PDB entry 5A57 | X-ray diffraction, 1.46 A resolution | chain A

# Chain A
Protein: Endo-alpha-N-acetylgalactosaminidase
Organism: Streptococcus pneumoniae
UniProtKB: Q2MGH6 (GH101_STRPN); residues 317-1426 here = UniProt positions 317-1426
Amino-acid sequence (1117 residues; each row starts with the number of its first residue):
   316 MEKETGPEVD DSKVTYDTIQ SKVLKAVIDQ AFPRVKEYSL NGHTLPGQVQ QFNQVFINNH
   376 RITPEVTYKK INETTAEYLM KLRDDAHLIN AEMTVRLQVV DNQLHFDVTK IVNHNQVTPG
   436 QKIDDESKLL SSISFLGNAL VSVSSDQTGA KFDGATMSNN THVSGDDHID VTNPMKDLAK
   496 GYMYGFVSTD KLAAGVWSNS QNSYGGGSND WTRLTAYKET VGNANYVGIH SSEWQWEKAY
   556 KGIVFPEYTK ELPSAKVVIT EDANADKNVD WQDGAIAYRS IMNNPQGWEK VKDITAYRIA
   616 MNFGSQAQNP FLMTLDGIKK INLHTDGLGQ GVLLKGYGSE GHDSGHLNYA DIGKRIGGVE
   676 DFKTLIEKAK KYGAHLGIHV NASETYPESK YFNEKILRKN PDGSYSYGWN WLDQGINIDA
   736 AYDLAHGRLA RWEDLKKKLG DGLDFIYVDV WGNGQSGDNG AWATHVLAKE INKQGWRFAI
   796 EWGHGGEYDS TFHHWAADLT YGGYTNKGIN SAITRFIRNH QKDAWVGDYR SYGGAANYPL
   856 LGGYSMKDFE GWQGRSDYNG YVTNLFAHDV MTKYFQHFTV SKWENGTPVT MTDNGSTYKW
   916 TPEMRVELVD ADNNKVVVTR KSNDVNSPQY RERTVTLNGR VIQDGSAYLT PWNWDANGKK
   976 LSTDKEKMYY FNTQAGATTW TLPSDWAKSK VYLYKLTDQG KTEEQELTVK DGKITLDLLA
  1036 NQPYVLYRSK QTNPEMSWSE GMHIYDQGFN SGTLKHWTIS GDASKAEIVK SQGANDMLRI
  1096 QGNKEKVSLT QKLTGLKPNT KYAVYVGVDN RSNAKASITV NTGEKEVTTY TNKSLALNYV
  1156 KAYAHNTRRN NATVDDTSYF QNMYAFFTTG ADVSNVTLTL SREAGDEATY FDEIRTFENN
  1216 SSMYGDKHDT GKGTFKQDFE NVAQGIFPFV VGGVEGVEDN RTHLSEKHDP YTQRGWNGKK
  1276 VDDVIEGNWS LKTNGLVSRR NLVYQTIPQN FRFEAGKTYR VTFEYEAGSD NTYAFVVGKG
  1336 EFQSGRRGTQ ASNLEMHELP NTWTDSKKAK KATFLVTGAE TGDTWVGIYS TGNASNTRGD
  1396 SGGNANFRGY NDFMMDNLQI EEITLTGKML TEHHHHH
Unresolved in the structure: 1340-1344, 1428-1432
Construct notes: expression tag (316, 1427-1432); conflict Asp-461 (Asn in Q2MGH6), Asn-1165 (Asp in Q2MGH6), Glu-1202 (Gln in Q2MGH6), Asp-1264 (Asn in Q2MGH6)
Metal / ion sites: Ca2+ site 1: Asp-577, Asn-579, Asp-581, Asn-583, Asp-588; Ca2+ site 2: Glu-703, Asp-728, His-1258; Ca2+ site 3: Asp-1233, Glu-1235, Glu-1281, Trp-1284, Asp-1411
Residues lining bound ligands: PUGT / beta-D-galactopyranose: Met-616, Phe-618, His-657, Asp-658, Glu-699, Trp-724, Trp-726, Asp-764, Val-765, Asn-768, Gln-770, Glu-796, Trp-797, Trp-810, Trp-867, Gln-868, Lys-1156, Asp-1254
Curated features (UniProtKB/Swiss-Prot):
  - active site: Asp-764 (Nucleophile), Glu-796 (Proton donor/acceptor)
  - binding site (Ca(2+)): Asp-577, Asn-579, Asp-581, Asn-583, Asp-588, Asp-1233, Glu-1235, Glu-1281, Trp-1284, Asp-1411
  - binding site (substrate): Asp-658
What the authors report for this chain:
  - binding site for PUGT: Asp-764, Glu-796, Trp-797, Trp-810
  - catalytic residues: Asp-764
  - catalytic residues: Glu-796 (citing earlier work)

# Summary
Bound to chain A: PUGT / beta-D-galactopyranose. Asp-577, Asn-579, Asp-581, Asn-583 and Asp-588 coordinate
Ca2+ site 1. From UniProt: active-site residues Asp-764 and Glu-796, 10 Ca2+-binding residues and
substrate-binding residue Asp-658. From the paper: catalytic residues Asp-764 and Glu-796; a binding site for
PUGT at Asp-764, Glu-796 and Trp-797 among others.
Chain A is Endo-alpha-N-acetylgalactosaminidase (Streptococcus pneumoniae); the structure, The structure of
GH101 from Streptococcus pneumoniae TIGR4 in complex with PUGT, was determined by X-ray diffraction, deposited
together with 5A55, 5A56, 5A58, 5A59 and 5A5A.
